8WGS - chains A and B; structure by X-ray diffraction, 1.80 A resolution.

[Chain A (and B)]
Name: Transthyretin
Source organism: Homo sapiens
Notes: chain B of this document is another copy of the same molecule, construct and numbering; everything in this record applies to it too
UniProtKB: P02766 (TTHY_HUMAN); residues -19 to 127 here correspond to UniProt positions 1-147 (UniProt number = residue number + 20)
Amino-acid sequence (159 residues; each row starts with the number of its first residue; numbers below 1 keep their minus sign (Met-31 is residue -31)):
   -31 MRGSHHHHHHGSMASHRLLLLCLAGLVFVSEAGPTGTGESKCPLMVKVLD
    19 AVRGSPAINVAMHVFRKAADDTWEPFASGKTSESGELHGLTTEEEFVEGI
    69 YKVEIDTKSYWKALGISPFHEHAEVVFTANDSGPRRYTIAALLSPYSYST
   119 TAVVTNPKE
Not modelled in the structure: -31 to 9, 125-127
Differences from the reference sequence: initiating methionine (-31); expression tag (-30 to -20); engineered mutation Met30 (Val50 in P02766)
Residues lining bound ligands: WGH ([3,5-bis(iodanyl)-4-oxidanyl-phenyl]-(2-ethyl-4-iodanyl-1-benzofuran-3-yl)methanone): Met13, Lys15, Val16, Leu17, Thr106, Ala108, Ala109, Leu110, Ser117, Thr118, Thr119, Val121
Curated features (UniProtKB/Swiss-Prot):
  - binding site (L-thyroxine): Lys15, Glu54, Ser117
  - modified residue: Cys10 (Sulfocysteine), Glu42 (4-carboxyglutamate), Ser52 (Phosphoserine)
  - glycosylation: Asn98 (N-linked (GlcNAc...) asparagine)
Reported in the primary citation:
  - binding site for WGH: Lys15, Leu17, Ala108, Ala109, Thr119

[Chain A / chain B interface]
Contacting residue pairs - 41 pairs, chain A then chain B:
  Lys76(A) - Thr96(B)  hydrogen bond
  Phe87(A) - Phe95(B)  hydrophobic
  Phe87(A) - Thr96(B)
  Phe87(A) - Tyr105(B)  hydrophobic
  Phe87(A) - Ile107(B)  hydrophobic
  Phe87(A) - Ala120(B)  hydrophobic
  His88(A) - Val93(B)
  His88(A) - Val94(B)
  His88(A) - Thr118(B)
  Glu89(A) - Ile68(B)
  Glu89(A) - Val94(B)  hydrogen bond (backbone-backbone)
  Glu89(A) - Thr96(B)  hydrogen bond
  His90(A) - Val94(B)
  Glu92(A) - Glu92(B)
  Glu92(A) - Tyr116(B)  hydrogen bond (backbone-side chain)
  Val93(A) - His88(B)
  Val94(A) - His88(B)
  Val94(A) - Glu89(B)  hydrogen bond (backbone-backbone)
  Val94(A) - His90(B)
  Phe95(A) - Phe87(B)  hydrophobic
  Phe95(A) - Glu89(B)
  Thr96(A) - Glu89(B)  hydrogen bond
  Tyr105(A) - Phe87(B)  hydrophobic
  Ile107(A) - Phe87(B)  hydrophobic
  Tyr114(A) - Thr119(B)  hydrogen bond (backbone-side chain)
  Tyr114(A) - Ala120(B)  hydrogen bond (backbone-backbone)
  Ser115(A) - Thr118(B)  hydrogen bond (side chain-backbone)
  Ser115(A) - Thr119(B)
  Tyr116(A) - Glu92(B)  hydrogen bond (side chain-backbone)
  Tyr116(A) - Ser117(B)
  Tyr116(A) - Thr118(B)  hydrogen bond (backbone-backbone)
  Ser117(A) - Tyr116(B)
  Ser117(A) - Ser117(B)  hydrogen bond
  Thr118(A) - His88(B)
  Thr118(A) - Ser115(B)  hydrogen bond (backbone-side chain)
  Thr118(A) - Tyr116(B)  hydrogen bond (backbone-backbone)
  Thr119(A) - Tyr114(B)  hydrogen bond (side chain-backbone)
  Thr119(A) - Ser115(B)
  Ala120(A) - Phe87(B)  hydrophobic
  Ala120(A) - Tyr114(B)  hydrogen bond (backbone-backbone)
  Val122(A) - Tyr114(B)  hydrophobic
Also at the interface, not in a pair above, chain A (21 interface residues in all): Ile68
Also at the interface, not in a pair above, chain B (21 interface residues in all): Lys76, Val122

[Summary]
Chain A and chain B each contribute 21 residues to their interface, with 16 hydrogen bonds. Polar pairs
include Lys76(A)-Thr96(B), Glu89(A)-Thr96(B) and Glu92(A)-Tyr116(B). Chain A binds compound WGH. Curated
annotation (UniProt) lists 3 L-thyroxine-binding residues on chain A. The paper reports a binding site for WGH
at Lys15(A), Leu17(A) and Ala108(A) among others.
Both chains are Transthyretin (Homo sapiens). Entry 8WGS (Crystal structure of V30M-TTR in complex with
compound 4) was determined by X-ray diffraction together with 8WGT and 8WGU from the same study.
